Entry 7UIC (electron microscopy, 3.70 A resolution); this record covers chains b and n of the 6 polymer chains in the assembly.

[Chain b]
Protein: Mediator of RNA polymerase II transcription subunit 2
From: Saccharomyces cerevisiae S288C
UniProt: Q12124 (MED2_YEAST); residues 1-431 here = UniProt positions 1-431
Sequence (431 residues; row label = number of the first residue in the row):
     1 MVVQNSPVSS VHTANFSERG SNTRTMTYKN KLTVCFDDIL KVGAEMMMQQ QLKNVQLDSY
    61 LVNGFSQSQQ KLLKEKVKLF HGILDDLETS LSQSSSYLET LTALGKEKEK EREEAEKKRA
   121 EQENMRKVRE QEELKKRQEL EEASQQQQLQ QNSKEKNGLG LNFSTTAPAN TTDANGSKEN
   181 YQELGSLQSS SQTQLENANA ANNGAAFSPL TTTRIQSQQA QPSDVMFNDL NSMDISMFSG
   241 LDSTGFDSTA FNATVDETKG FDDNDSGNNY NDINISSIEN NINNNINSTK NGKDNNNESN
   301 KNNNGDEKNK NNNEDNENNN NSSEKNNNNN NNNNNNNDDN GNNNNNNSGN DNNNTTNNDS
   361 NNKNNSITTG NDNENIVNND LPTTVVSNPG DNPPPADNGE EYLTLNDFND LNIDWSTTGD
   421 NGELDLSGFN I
Disordered / not traced: 1-27, 52-63, 105-431
Curated features (UniProtKB/Swiss-Prot):
  - modified residue (Phosphoserine): Ser6, Ser208
  - mutagenesis: Ser208 (S208A: Reduces expression of several genes from the endogenous 2-micron plasmid and augments expression of numerous iron-response genes)

[Chain n]
Protein: Mediator of RNA polymerase II transcription subunit 14
From: Saccharomyces cerevisiae S288C
UniProt: P19263 (MED14_YEAST); numbering as in UniProt (aligned over 1-1082)
Sequence (1082 residues; each row starts with the number of its first residue):
     1 MTTTIGSPQM LANEERLSNE MHALKNRSEQ NGQEQQGPVK NTQLHGPSAT DPETTATQKE
    61 SLEMVPKDTS AATMTSAPPP ALPHVEINQV SLALVIRNLT VFTMKELAQY MKTNVHTQAN
   121 EPNSAKKIRF LQLIIFLRTQ FLKLYVLVKW TRTIKQNNFH VLIDLLNWFR TTNMNVNNCI
   181 WALKSSLNSM TNAKLPNVDL VTALEVLSLG RPNLPTHNFK LSGVSNSMDM VDGMAKVPIG
   241 LILQRLKDLN LTVSIKIALM NIPKPLNSYH IKNGRIYFTV PNEFEIQLST VNRQSPLFFV
   301 DLKLLFNTEA EQTVSAVTEA TSTNGDSENN EENSSSNGNN LPLNKPRLEK LINEILLKSN
   361 DPLLSLYNFL HKYVLTLQLY MVHREFLKLA NGGKFSKSNL IHNYDSKKST ITVRYWLNGK
   421 MDSKGKITIG IQRTTESLIL KWDNQSASRA KNMPVIYNNI VSNIEGILDE IMFNHARIIR
   481 SELLARDIFQ EDEENSDVLL FQLPTTCVSM APIQLKIDLL SGQFYFRNPT PLLSNYASKI
   541 NRAEGPEELA RILQQLKLDK IIHVLTTMFE NTGWSCSRII KIDKPIRTQV NTGGESVVKK
   601 EDNKYAIAGN STTNSDVSLL LQRDLFIRLP HWPLNWYLIL SIISSKTSCV VEKRIGKIVS
   661 QRGKWNLKYL DNSNVMTVKL ESITYQKIMI LQRTILNRII NHMLIDSLNQ LEIRNKICSS
   721 EMINEQKLPQ YIIQGSNTND NISIITLELE SFLEGSKALN SILESSMFLR IDYSNSQIRL
   781 YAKFKRNTMM IQCQIDKLYI HFVQEEPLAF YLEESFTNLG IIVQYLTKFR QKLMQLVVLT
   841 DVVERLHKNF ESENFKIIAL QPNEISFKYL SNNDEDDKDC TIKISTNDDS IKNLTVQLSP
   901 SNPQHIIQPF LDNSKMDYHF IFSYLQFTSS LFKALKVILN ERGGKFHESG SQYSTMVNIG
   961 LHNLNEYQIV YYNPQAGTKI TICIELKTVL HNGRDKIQFH IHFADVAHIT TKSPAYPMMH
  1021 QVRNQVFMLD TKRLGTPESV KPANASHAIR LGNGVACDPS EIEPILMEIH NILKVDSNSS
  1081 SS
Disordered / not traced: 1-833, 1028-1048, 1075-1082
Curated features (UniProtKB/Swiss-Prot):
  - modified residue: Thr2 (N-acetylthreonine), Ser7 (Phosphoserine), Thr1036 (Phosphothreonine)

[How chain b and chain n interact]
Residue-residue contacts (4):
  Lys78(b) - Asp1005(n)  salt bridge
  Lys78(b) - Val1006(n)
  His81(b) - His962(n)
  Thr89(b) - Asn958(n)
Interface residues without a listed pair, chain b (7 interface residues in all): Lys74, Gly82, Asp85, Gln93
Interface residues without a listed pair, chain n (7 interface residues in all): Leu961, Tyr972, Lys987

[Summary]
The chain b/chain n interface involves 7 residues from each chain, with 1 salt bridge. The salt-bridged pair
is Lys78(b)-Asp1005(n). Curated annotation (UniProt) lists one mutagenesis site on chain b.
Here chain b is Mediator of RNA polymerase II transcription subunit 2 and chain n is Mediator of RNA
polymerase II transcription subunit 14, both from Saccharomyces cerevisiae S288C. Entry 7UIC (Mediator-PIC
Early (Tail A)) was determined by electron microscopy together with 7UI9, 7UIF, 7UIG, 7UIK, 7UIL and 7UIO from
the same study.
